PDB entry 7DFC | X-ray diffraction, 2.49 A resolution | chains A and H of the 4 polymer chains in the assembly

# Chain A
Protein: Beta-arrestin-1
Organism: Bos taurus
UniProt: P17870 (ARRB1_BOVIN); numbering as in UniProt (aligned over 1-418)
Amino-acid sequence (426 residues; numbered 1 to 426; the number before each row is that of its first residue):
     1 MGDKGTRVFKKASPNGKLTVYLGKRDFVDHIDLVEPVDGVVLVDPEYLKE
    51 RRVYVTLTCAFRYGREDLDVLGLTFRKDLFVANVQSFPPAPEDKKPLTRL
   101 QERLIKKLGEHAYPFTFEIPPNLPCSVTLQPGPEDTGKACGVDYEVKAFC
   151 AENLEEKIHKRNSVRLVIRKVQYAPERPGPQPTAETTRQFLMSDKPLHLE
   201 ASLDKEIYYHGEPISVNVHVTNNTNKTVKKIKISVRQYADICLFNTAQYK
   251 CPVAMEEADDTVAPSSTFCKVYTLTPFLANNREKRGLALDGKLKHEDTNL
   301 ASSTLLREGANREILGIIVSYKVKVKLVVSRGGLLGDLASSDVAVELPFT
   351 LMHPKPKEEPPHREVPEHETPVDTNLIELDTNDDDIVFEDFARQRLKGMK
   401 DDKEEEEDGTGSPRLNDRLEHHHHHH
Unresolved in the structure: 1-4, 309-312, 368-426
Differences from the reference sequence: expression tag (419-426)
UniProt features mapped onto this chain:
  - motif: D385 to R395 ([DE]-X(1,2)-F-X-X-[FL]-X-X-X-R motif)
  - binding site (1D-myo-inositol hexakisphosphate): K250, M255, K324, K326
  - modified residue: Y47 (Phosphotyrosine), S412 (Phosphoserine)
  - mutagenesis: K157 (K157Q: Impairs InsP6-binding and oligomerization; when associated with Q-160 and Q-161), K160 (K160Q: Impairs InsP6-binding and oligomerization; when associated with Q-157 and Q-161), R161 (R161Q: Impairs InsP6-binding and oligomerization; when associated with Q-157 and Q-160), K232 (K232Q: Impairs InsP6-binding and oligomerization; when associated with Q-236, Q-250, Q-324 and Q-326), R236 (R236Q: Impairs InsP6-binding and oligomerization; when associated with Q-232, Q-250, Q-324 and Q-326), K250 (K250Q: Impairs InsP6-binding and oligomerization; when associated with Q-232, Q-236, Q-324 and Q-326), K324 (K324Q: Impairs InsP6-binding and oligomerization; when associated with Q-232, Q-236, Q-250 and Q-326), K326 (K326Q: Impairs InsP6-binding and oligomerization; when associated with Q-232, Q-236, Q-250 and Q-324), F391 (F391A: Abolishes interaction with AP2B1; no effect on interaction with CLTC), R395 (R395E: Abolishes interaction with AP2B1; impairs interaction with CLTC), L396 (L396A: Impairs interaction with AP2B1; no effect on interaction with CLTC)
From the paper describing this entry:
  - conformationally variable residues (side-chain flip): K138, K160, R165, F244 to N245, K355 to P361

# Chain H
Protein: FAB30 heavy chain
Organism: Mus musculus
Amino-acid sequence (249 residues; each row starts with the number of its first residue):
     1 MFVFSIATNAYAEISEVQLVESGGGLVQPGGSLRLSCAASGFNVYSSSIH
    51 WVRQAPGKGLEWVASISSYYGYTYYADSVKGRFTISADTSKNTAYLQMNS
   101 LRAEDTAVYYCARSRQFWYSGLDYWGQGTLVTVSSASTKGPSVFPLAPSS
   151 KSTSGGTAALGCLVKDYFPEPVTVSWNSGALTSGVHTFPAVLQSSGLYSL
   201 SSVVTVPSSSLGTQTYICNVNHKPSNTKVDKKVEPKSCDKTHHHHHHHH
Unresolved in the structure: 1-16, 181-182, 210-215, 235-249
Disulfide bonds: C37-C111, C162-C218

# How chain A and chain H interact
Pairs across the interface (33; chain A residue first):
  H210(A) with S46(H); F117(H)
  G211(A) with Y45(H); S46(H); Y69(H)
  E212(A) with N43(H)
  P213(A) with N43(H)
  T275(A) with Y45(H)
  P276(A) with Y69(H)
  F277(A) with Y45(H); S68(H); Y69(H)
  L278(A) with Y69(H), hydrogen bond (backbone-backbone)
  A279(A) with S68(H); Y69(H), hydrogen bond (backbone-backbone); Y70(H); G71(H)
  R282(A) with Y70(H), hydrogen bond (side chain-backbone); Y72(H)
  D297(A) with Y70(H); Y72(H)
  T298(A) with Y70(H), hydrogen bond (backbone-side chain)
  N299(A) with Y69(H); Y70(H), hydrogen bond (backbone-side chain); F117(H)
  L300(A) with Y69(H), hydrogen bond (backbone-side chain)
  H353(A) with F117(H); W118(H)
  P354(A) with R115(H)
  P360(A) with W118(H), hydrophobic
  P361(A) with W118(H), hydrophobic
  V365(A) with Y119(H), hydrophobic
  P366(A) with Y119(H), hydrophobic

# Overview
The interface between chain A and chain H involves 20 residues on one side and 12 on the other, with 6
hydrogen bonds. Among the polar pairs are R282(A)-Y70(H), T298(A)-Y70(H) and N299(A)-Y70(H). From the paper:
conformational variability at K138(A), K160(A) and R165(A) among others.
Chain A is Beta-arrestin-1 (Bos taurus) and chain H is FAB30 heavy chain (Mus musculus); the structure,
Crystal of Arrestin2-V2Rpp-3-Fab30 complex, was determined by X-ray diffraction (same publication as 7DF9,
7DFA and 7DFB).
